3PIA - chains A and D of the 4 polymer chains in the assembly; structure by X-ray diffraction, 2.10 A resolution.

Chain A:
Name: Hemoglobin subunit alpha
Organism: Bos taurus
Reference sequence: P01966 (HBA_BOVIN); residues 1-141 here correspond to UniProt positions 2-142 (UniProt number = residue number + 1)
Amino-acid sequence (141 residues; row label = number of the first residue in the row):
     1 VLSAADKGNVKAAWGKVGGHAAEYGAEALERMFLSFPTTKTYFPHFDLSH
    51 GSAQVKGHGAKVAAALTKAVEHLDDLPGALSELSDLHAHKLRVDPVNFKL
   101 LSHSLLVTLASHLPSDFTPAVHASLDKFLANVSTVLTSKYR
Metal / ion sites: heme Fe near His-87 (its only coordinating residue here)
Ligand contacts: carbon monoxide / heme: Leu-29, Met-32, Thr-39, Tyr-42, Phe-43, His-45, Phe-46, His-58, Lys-61, Val-62, Ala-65, Leu-66, Leu-83, Leu-86, His-87, Leu-91, Val-93, Asn-97, Phe-98, Leu-101, Val-132, Leu-136
UniProt features mapped onto this chain:
  - binding site (O2): His-58
  - binding site (heme b): His-87
  - modified residue: Ser-3 (Phosphoserine), Lys-7 (N6-succinyllysine), Lys-11 (N6-succinyllysine), Lys-16 (N6-acetyllysine), Tyr-24 (Phosphotyrosine), Ser-35 (Phosphoserine), Lys-40 (N6-succinyllysine), Ser-49 (Phosphoserine), Ser-102 (Phosphoserine), Thr-108 (Phosphothreonine), Ser-124 (Phosphoserine), Thr-134 (Phosphothreonine), Thr-137 (Phosphothreonine), Ser-138 (Phosphoserine)

Chain D:
Name: Hemoglobin subunit beta
Organism: Bos taurus
Reference sequence: P02070 (HBB_BOVIN); residues 2-146 here correspond to UniProt positions 1-145 (UniProt number = residue number - 1)
Amino-acid sequence (145 residues; each row starts with the number of its first residue):
     2 MLTAEEKAAVTAFWGKVKVDEVGGEALGRLLVVYPWTQRFFESFGDLSTA
    52 DAVMNNPKVKAHGKKVLDSFSNGMKHLDDLKGTFAALSELHCDKLHVDPE
   102 NFKLLGNVLVVVLARNFGKEFTPVLQADFQKVVAGVANALAHRYH
Metal / ion sites: heme Fe near His-92 (its only coordinating residue here)
Ligand contacts:
  - carbon monoxide (CMO): Leu-28, Phe-42, His-63, Val-67, His-92, Leu-106
  - heme (HEM): Leu-31, Thr-38, Phe-41, Phe-42, Phe-45, His-63, Lys-66, Val-67, Ser-70, Phe-71, Phe-85, Leu-88, Leu-91, His-92, Leu-96, Val-98, Asn-102, Phe-103, Leu-106, Val-137, Leu-141
UniProt features mapped onto this chain:
  - binding site (heme b): His-63, His-92
  - modified residue: Thr-12 (Phosphothreonine), Ser-44 (Phosphoserine), Lys-59 (N6-acetyllysine), Lys-82 (N6-acetyllysine), Cys-93 (S-nitrosocysteine)

Chain A / chain D interface:
Contacting residue pairs (16; chain A residue first):
  Thr-41(A) / Arg-40(D)  hydrogen bond (backbone-side chain)
  Thr-41(A) / His-97(D)
  Tyr-42(A) / Arg-40(D)
  Leu-91(A) / Arg-40(D)
  Arg-92(A) / Pro-36(D)
  Arg-92(A) / Trp-37(D)
  Arg-92(A) / Gln-39(D)  hydrogen bond
  Arg-92(A) / Arg-40(D)
  Arg-92(A) / Glu-43(D)
  Val-93(A) / Trp-37(D)
  Asp-94(A) / Trp-37(D)
  Asp-94(A) / Asp-99(D)
  Asp-94(A) / Asn-102(D)  hydrogen bond
  Pro-95(A) / Trp-37(D)
  Val-96(A) / Asp-99(D)
  Lys-139(A) / Pro-36(D)
Interface residues without a listed pair, chain A (10 interface residues in all): Thr-38
Interface residues without a listed pair, chain D (10 interface residues in all): Leu-48, Glu-101

In short:
Chain A and chain D each contribute 10 residues to their interface; the contacts include 3 hydrogen bonds.
Polar contacts include Thr-41(A)/Arg-40(D), Arg-92(A)/Gln-39(D) and Asp-94(A)/Asn-102(D). Ligands of chain A:
carbon monoxide / heme. Chain D binds heme and carbon monoxide.
Here chain A is Hemoglobin subunit alpha and chain D is Hemoglobin subunit beta, both from Bos taurus. Entry
3PIA (Site-specific Glycosylation of Hemoglobin Utilizing Oxime Ligation Chemistry as a Viable Alternative to
PEGylation) was determined by X-ray diffraction.
